Entry 5XM1 (X-ray diffraction, 3.45 A resolution); this record covers chains C and I of the 10 polymer chains in the assembly.

# Chain C
Molecule: Histone H2A type 1-B
Organism: Mus musculus
UniProtKB: C0HKE1 (H2A1B_MOUSE); residues 0-129 here correspond to UniProt positions 1-130 (UniProt number = residue number + 1)
Chain sequence (133 residues; numbered -3 to 129; the number before each row is that of its first residue; numbers below 1 keep their minus sign (Gly-3 is residue -3)):
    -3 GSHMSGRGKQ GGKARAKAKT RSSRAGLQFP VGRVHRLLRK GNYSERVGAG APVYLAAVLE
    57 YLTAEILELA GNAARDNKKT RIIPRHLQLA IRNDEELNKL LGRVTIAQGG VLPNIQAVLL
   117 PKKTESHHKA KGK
Disordered / not traced: -3 to 13, 119-129
Construct notes: expression tag (-3 to -1)

# Chain I
Molecule: 146-nt DNA strand
Organism: Homo sapiens
Sequence (146 nucleotides; each row starts with the number of its first residue):
     1 ATCAATATCC ACCTGCAGAT TCTACCAAAA GTGTATTTGG AAACTGCTCC ATCAAAAGGC
    61 ATGTTCAGCT GAATTCAGCT GAACATGCCT TTTGATGGAG CAGTTTCCAA ATACACTTTT
   121 GGTAGAATCT GCAGGTGGAT ATTGAT

# Chain C / chain I interface
Residue-residue contacts (12):
  Ala14(C) - DA30(I)  phosphate contact
  Ala14(C) - DG31(I)  phosphate contact
  Lys15(C) - DA30(I)  phosphate contact
  Lys15(C) - DG31(I)  hydrogen bond to the phosphate
  Thr16(C) - DA30(I)  phosphate contact
  Arg17(C) - DA30(I)  salt bridge to the phosphate
  Arg20(C) - DG31(I)  salt bridge to the phosphate
  Gly28(C) - DA29(I)  phosphate contact
  Arg29(C) - DA29(I)  sugar contact
  Arg32(C) - DA29(I)  salt bridge to the phosphate
  Arg42(C) - DT38(I)  sugar contact
  Lys74(C) - DA11(I)  salt bridge to the phosphate
Other interface residues (no listed pair), chain C (11 interface residues in all): Arg77
Other interface residues (no listed pair), chain I (9 interface residues in all): DC10, DA19, DA28, DT37

# Overview
11 residues of chain C and 9 residues of chain I are in contact; the contacts include 1 hydrogen bond and 4
salt bridges. Polar pairs include Lys15(C)-DG31(I), Arg17(C)-DA30(I) and Arg20(C)-DG31(I).
Here chain C is Histone H2A type 1-B (Mus musculus) and chain I is a 146-nt DNA strand (Homo sapiens). Entry
5XM1 (The mouse nucleosome structure containing H2A, H2B type3-A, H3mm7, and H4) was determined by X-ray
diffraction (same publication as 5XM0).
